Entry 3K7A (X-ray diffraction, 3.80 A resolution); this record covers chains A and I of the 11 polymer chains in the assembly.

Chain A:
Molecule: DNA-directed RNA polymerase II subunit RPB1
Organism: Saccharomyces cerevisiae
Notes: EC 2.7.7.6
UniProtKB: P04050 (RPB1_YEAST); residues 1-1733 here = UniProt positions 1-1733
Sequence (1733 residues; numbered 1 to 1733; the number before each row is that of its first residue):
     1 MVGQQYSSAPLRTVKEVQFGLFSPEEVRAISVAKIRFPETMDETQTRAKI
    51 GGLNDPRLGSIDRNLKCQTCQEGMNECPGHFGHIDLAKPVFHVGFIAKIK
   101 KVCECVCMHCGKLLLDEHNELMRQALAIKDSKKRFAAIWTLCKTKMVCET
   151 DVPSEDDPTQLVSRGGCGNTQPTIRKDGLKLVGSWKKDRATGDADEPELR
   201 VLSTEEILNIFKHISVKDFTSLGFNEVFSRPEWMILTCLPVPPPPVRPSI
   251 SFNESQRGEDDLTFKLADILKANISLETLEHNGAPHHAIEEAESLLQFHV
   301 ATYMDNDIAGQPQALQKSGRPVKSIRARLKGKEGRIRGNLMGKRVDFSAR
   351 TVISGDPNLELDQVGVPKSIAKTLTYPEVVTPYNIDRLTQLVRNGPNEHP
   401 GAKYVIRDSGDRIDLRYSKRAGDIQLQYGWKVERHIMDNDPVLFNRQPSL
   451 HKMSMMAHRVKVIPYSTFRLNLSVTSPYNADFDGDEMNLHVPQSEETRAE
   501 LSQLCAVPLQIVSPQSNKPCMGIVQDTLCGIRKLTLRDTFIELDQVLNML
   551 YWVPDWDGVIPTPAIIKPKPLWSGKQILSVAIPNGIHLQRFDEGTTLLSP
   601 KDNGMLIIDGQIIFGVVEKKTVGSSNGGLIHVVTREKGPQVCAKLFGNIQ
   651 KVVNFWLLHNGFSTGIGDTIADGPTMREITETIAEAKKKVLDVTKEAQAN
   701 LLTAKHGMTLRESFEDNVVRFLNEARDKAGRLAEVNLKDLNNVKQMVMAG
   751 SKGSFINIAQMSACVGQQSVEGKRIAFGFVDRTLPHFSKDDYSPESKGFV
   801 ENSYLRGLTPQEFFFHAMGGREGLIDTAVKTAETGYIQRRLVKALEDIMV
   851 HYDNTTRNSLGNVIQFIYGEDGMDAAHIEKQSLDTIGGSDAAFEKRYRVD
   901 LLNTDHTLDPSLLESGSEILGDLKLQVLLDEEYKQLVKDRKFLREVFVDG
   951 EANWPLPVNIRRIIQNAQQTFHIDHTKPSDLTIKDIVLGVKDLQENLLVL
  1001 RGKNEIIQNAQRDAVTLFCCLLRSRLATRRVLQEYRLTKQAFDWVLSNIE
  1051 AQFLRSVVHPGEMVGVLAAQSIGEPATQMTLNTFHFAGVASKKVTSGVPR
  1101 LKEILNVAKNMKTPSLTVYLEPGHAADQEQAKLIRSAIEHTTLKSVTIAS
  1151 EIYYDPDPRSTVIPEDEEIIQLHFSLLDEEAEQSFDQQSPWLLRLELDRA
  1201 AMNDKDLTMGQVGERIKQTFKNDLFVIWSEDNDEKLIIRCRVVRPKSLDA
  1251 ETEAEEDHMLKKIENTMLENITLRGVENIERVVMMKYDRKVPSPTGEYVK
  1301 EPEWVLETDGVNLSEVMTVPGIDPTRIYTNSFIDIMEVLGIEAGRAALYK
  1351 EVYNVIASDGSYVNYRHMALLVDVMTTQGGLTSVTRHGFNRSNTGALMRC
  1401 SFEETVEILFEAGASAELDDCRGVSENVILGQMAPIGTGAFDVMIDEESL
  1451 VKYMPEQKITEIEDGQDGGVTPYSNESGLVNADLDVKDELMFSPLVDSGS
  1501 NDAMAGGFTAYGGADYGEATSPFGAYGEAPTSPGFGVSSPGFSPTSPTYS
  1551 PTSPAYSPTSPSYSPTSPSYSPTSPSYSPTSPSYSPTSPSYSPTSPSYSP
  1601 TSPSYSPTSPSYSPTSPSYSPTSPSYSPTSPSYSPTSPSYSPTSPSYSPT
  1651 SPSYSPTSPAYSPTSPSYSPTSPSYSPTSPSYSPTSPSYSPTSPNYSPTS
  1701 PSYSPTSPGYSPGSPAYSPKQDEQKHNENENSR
Not modelled in the structure: 1, 155-160, 1082-1091, 1177-1186, 1244-1253, 1446-1733
Swiss-Prot annotation at these positions:
  - region: P248 to D260 (Lid loop), N306 to K323 (Rudder loop), P810 to E822 (Bridging helix)
  - binding site (Zn(2+)): C67, C70, C77, H80, C107, C110, C148, C167
  - binding site (Mg(2+)): D481, D483, D485
  - modified residue: T1471 (Phosphothreonine)
  - cross-link (Glycyl lysine isopeptide (Lys-Gly)): K695 (interchain with G-Cter in ubiquitin), K1246 (interchain with G-Cter in ubiquitin), K1350 (interchain with G-Cter in ubiquitin)
  - natural variant: S1653 to P1659 (deletion: In strain: A364A)
  - mutagenesis: K1246 (K1246R: Impairs ubiquitination during transcription stress)
Ion coordination: Zn2+ site 1: C67, C70, C77, H80; Zn2+ site 2: C110, C167

Chain I:
Molecule: DNA-directed RNA polymerase II subunit RPB9
Organism: Saccharomyces cerevisiae
UniProtKB: P27999 (RPB9_YEAST); residue numbers follow UniProt; this construct covers 1-122
Sequence (122 residues; row label = number of the first residue in the row):
     1 MTTFRFCRDCNNMLYPREDKENNRLLFECRTCSYVEEAGSPLVYRHELIT
    51 NIGETAGVVQDIGSDPTLPRSDRECPKCHSRENVFFQSQQRRKDTSMVLF
   101 FVCLSCSHIFTSDQKNKRTQFS
Not modelled in the structure: 1, 39, 121-122
Swiss-Prot annotation at these positions:
  - zinc finger: C7 to C32 (C4-type), S71 to T111 (TFIIS-type)
  - binding site (Zn(2+)): C7, C10, C29, C32, C75, C78, C103, C106
  - modified residue: S40 (Phosphoserine)
Ion coordination: Zn2+ site 1: C10, C29, C32; Zn2+ site 2: C75, C103, C106

Interface between chain A and chain I:
Pairs across the interface (48; chain A residue first):
  Q698(A) with M97(I); V98(I); L99(I); S112(I), hydrogen bond (backbone-side chain)
  A699(A) with S112(I); Q114(I), hydrogen bond (backbone-backbone)
  N700(A) with D113(I); K115(I); N116(I)
  T709(A) with K93(I); D94(I)
  L710(A) with M97(I)
  R711(A) with Q87(I), hydrogen bond; T95(I), hydrogen bond (side chain-backbone); S96(I), hydrogen bond (side chain-backbone); M97(I)
  F714(A) with M97(I), hydrophobic
  D781(A) with R91(I), salt bridge
  R782(A) with T67(I)
  S788(A) with T67(I); P69(I)
  K789(A) with T67(I), hydrogen bond (backbone-backbone); L68(I); P69(I)
  D790(A) with F86(I); Q87(I)
  Y792(A) with Q87(I)
  K1144(A) with H46(I); L48(I)
  S1145(A) with L48(I)
  T1147(A) with L48(I)
  I1148(A) with E47(I), hydrogen bond (backbone-backbone)
  A1149(A) with R45(I)
  S1150(A) with L42(I); Y44(I), hydrogen bond (side chain-backbone)
  E1151(A) with L42(I)
  I1152(A) with P41(I)
  Y1153(A) with P41(I), hydrophobic
  Y1154(A) with E18(I), hydrogen bond; N23(I); R24(I), hydrogen bond (side chain-backbone); P41(I)
  P1190(A) with E18(I)
  W1191(A) with L25(I), hydrophobic
  D1198(A) with I49(I)
  K1261(A) with V43(I)
  E1264(A) with Y44(I)
  L1268(A) with Y44(I), hydrophobic
Interface residues without a listed pair, chain A (32 interface residues in all): A697, L701, P1156
Interface residues without a listed pair, chain I (33 interface residues in all): D65, Q89

Summary:
32 residues of chain A face 33 of chain I across their interface, with 10 hydrogen bonds and 1 salt bridge.
Polar contacts include D781(A)-R91(I), Q698(A)-S112(I) and R711(A)-Q87(I).
Chain A is DNA-directed RNA polymerase II subunit RPB1 and chain I is DNA-directed RNA polymerase II subunit
RPB9, both from Saccharomyces cerevisiae; the structure, Crystal Structure of an RNA polymerase II-TFIIB
complex, was determined by X-ray diffraction.
